PDB entry 1BCC | X-ray diffraction, 3.16 A resolution | chains A and I of the 10 polymer chains in the assembly

[Chain A]
Name: Ubiquinol cytochrome C oxidoreductase
From: Gallus gallus
Notes: EC 1.10.2.2
UniProtKB: P13272 (UCRI_BOVIN); aligned to UniProt positions 1-446 over residues 1-446 (the alignment contains insertions or deletions, so no single offset holds)
Amino-acid sequence (446 residues; each row starts with the number of its first residue):
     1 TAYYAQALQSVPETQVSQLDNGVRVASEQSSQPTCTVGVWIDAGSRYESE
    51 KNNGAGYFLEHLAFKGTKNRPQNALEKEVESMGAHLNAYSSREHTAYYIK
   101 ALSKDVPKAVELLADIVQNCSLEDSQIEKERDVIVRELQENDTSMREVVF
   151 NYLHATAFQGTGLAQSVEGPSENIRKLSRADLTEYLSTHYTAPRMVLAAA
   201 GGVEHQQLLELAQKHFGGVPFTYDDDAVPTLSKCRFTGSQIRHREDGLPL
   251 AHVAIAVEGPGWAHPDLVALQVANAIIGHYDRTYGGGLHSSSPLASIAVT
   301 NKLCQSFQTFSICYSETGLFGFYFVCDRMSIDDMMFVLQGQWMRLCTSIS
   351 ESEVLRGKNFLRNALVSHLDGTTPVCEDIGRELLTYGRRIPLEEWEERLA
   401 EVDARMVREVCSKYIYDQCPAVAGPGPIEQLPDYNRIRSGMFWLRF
Unresolved in the structure: 1-3, 446
Sequence notes: conflict Y3 (Thr37 in P13272), V23 (Leu57 in P13272), L59 (Val93 in P13272), 42 further conflict positions vs the reference (P13272) not listed

[Chain I]
Name: Ubiquinol cytochrome C oxidoreductase
From: Gallus gallus
Notes: EC 1.10.2.2
Amino-acid sequence (33 residues; each row starts with the number of its first residue; note: 178 numbers in that range are skipped by the numbering (no residue carries them; nothing is unmodelled there); X marks 33 residues of unknown identity (built as UNK)):
   105 XXXXXXXXXXXXXXXXX
   202 XXXXXXXXX
   309 XXXXXXX

[Chain A / chain I interface]
Chain A residues in contact with chain I, 21 residues: F64, K65, E76, E80, A84, H85, L86, N87, R146, H279, Y280, D281, R282, T283, Y284, Q305, S306, F307, F360, N363, A364

[In short]
Chain A and chain I make no direct contact in this assembly.
Here chain A is Ubiquinol cytochrome C oxidoreductase and chain I is Ubiquinol cytochrome C oxidoreductase,
both from Gallus gallus. Entry 1BCC (Cytochrome BC1 complex from chicken) was determined by X-ray diffraction
(same publication as 2BCC and 3BCC).
